PDB entry 6R9B | electron microscopy, 3.80 A resolution | chains A and B of the 7 polymer chains in the assembly

Chain A (and B):
Protein: DNA-directed RNA polymerase subunit alpha
From: Escherichia coli (strain K12)
Notes: EC 2.7.7.6; chain B of this document is another copy of the same molecule, construct and numbering; everything in this record applies to it too
UniProt: P0A7Z4 (RPOA_ECOLI); residue numbers follow UniProt; this construct covers 1-329
Sequence (329 residues; numbered 1 to 329; the number before each row is that of its first residue):
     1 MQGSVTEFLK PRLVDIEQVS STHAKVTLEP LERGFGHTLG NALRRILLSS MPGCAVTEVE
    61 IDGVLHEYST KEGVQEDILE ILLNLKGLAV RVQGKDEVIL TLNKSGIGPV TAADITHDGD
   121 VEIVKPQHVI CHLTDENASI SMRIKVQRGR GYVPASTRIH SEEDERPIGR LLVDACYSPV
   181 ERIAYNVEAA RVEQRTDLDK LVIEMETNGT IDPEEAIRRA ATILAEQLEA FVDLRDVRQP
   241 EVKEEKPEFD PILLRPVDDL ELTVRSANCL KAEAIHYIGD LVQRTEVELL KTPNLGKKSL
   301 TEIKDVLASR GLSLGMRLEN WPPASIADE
Disordered / not traced: 1-4, 238-329 (chain B: 1-5, 160-171, 239-329)
Curated features (UniProtKB/Swiss-Prot):
  - region: E162 to E165 (Required for interaction with Crp at class II promoters)
  - modified residue: R265 (ADP-ribosylarginine), K297 (N6-acetyllysine), K298 (N6-acetyllysine)
  - mutagenesis: R45 (R45C: In rpoA112; temperature-sensitive, blocks RNA polymerase assembly), E162 to E165 (5-fold decrease in CRP-class II promoter-dependent transcription), E165 (E165K: 5-fold decrease in CRP-class II promoter-dependent transcription), R191 (R191C: In rpoA101; temperature-sensitive)

Interface between chain A and chain B:
Contacting residue pairs - 50 pairs, chain A then chain B:
  E7(A) - R150(B)  salt bridge
  K10(A) - E226(B)  hydrogen bond (side chain-backbone)
  K10(A) - Q227(B)
  P11(A) - Q227(B)
  P11(A) - A230(B)
  P11(A) - F231(B)
  L28(A) - F231(B)  hydrophobic
  E32(A) - Q227(B)  hydrogen bond
  R33(A) - R150(B)
  G34(A) - R45(B)  hydrogen bond (backbone-side chain)
  F35(A) - R45(B)
  F35(A) - S50(B)
  F35(A) - I223(B)  hydrophobic
  F35(A) - Q227(B)
  H37(A) - R45(B)
  T38(A) - R45(B)  hydrogen bond
  L39(A) - L228(B)  hydrophobic
  N41(A) - N41(B)  hydrogen bond
  R45(A) - H37(B)
  R45(A) - T38(B)
  I46(A) - F35(B)  hydrophobic
  S49(A) - F35(B)
  S50(A) - E32(B)
  S50(A) - F35(B)
  R150(A) - T6(B)
  R150(A) - E32(B)  salt bridge
  R218(A) - F231(B)
  R218(A) - L234(B)
  R219(A) - T6(B)
  A221(A) - F231(B)  hydrophobic
  T222(A) - V237(B)
  I223(A) - F8(B)  hydrophobic
  L224(A) - L228(B)  hydrophobic
  E226(A) - V237(B)
  Q227(A) - F35(B)
  Q227(A) - T38(B)
  Q227(A) - L39(B)
  L228(A) - L39(B)  hydrophobic
  L228(A) - L224(B)  hydrophobic
  E229(A) - K10(B)
  F231(A) - L43(B)  hydrophobic
  F231(A) - I217(B)  hydrophobic
  F231(A) - A221(B)  hydrophobic
  V232(A) - R218(B)
  V232(A) - A221(B)  hydrophobic
  L234(A) - D15(B)
  L234(A) - R218(B)
  R235(A) - P11(B)  hydrogen bond (side chain-backbone)
  R235(A) - R12(B)
  R235(A) - D15(B)
Also at the interface, not in a pair above, chain A (38 interface residues in all): V5, L9, L13, H160, A225, A230, V237
Also at the interface, not in a pair above, chain B (38 interface residues in all): E7, L13, L28, G34, A42, I46, P52, Q194, T222, V232

Overview:
Chain A and chain B each contribute 38 residues to their interface; the contacts include 6 hydrogen bonds and
2 salt bridges. Polar pairs include E7(A)-R150(B), R150(A)-E32(B) and K10(A)-E226(B). UniProt lists 6
mutagenesis sites on chain A.
Chain A and chain B are both DNA-directed RNA polymerase subunit alpha (Escherichia coli (strain K12)); the
structure, Cryo-EM structure of bacterial RNAP with a DNA mimic protein Ocr from T7 phage, was determined by
electron microscopy together with 6R9G from the same study.
